6CFF - chain A; structure by X-ray diffraction, 2.40 A resolution.

Chain A:
Molecule: Stimulator of interferon genes protein
Source organism: Homo sapiens
Reference sequence: Q86WV6 (STING_HUMAN); residue numbers follow UniProt; this construct covers 139-379
Sequence (241 residues; numbered 139 to 379; the number before each row is that of its first residue):
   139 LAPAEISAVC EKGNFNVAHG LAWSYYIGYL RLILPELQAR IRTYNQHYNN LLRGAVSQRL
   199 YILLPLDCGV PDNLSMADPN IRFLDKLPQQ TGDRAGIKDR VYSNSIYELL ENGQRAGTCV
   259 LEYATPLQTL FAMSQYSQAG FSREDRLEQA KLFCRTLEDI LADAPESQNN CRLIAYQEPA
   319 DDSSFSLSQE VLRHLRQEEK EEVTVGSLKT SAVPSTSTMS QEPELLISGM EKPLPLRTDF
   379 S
Disordered / not traced: 139-153, 185-192, 318-323, 336-379
Differences from the reference sequence: variant Arg232 (His in Q86WV6)
Ligand contacts: 2BA ((2R,3R,3aS,5R,7aR,9R,10R,10aS,12R,14aR)-2,9-bis(6-amino-9H-purin-9-yl)octahydro-2H,7H-difuro[3,2-d:3',2'-j][1,3,7,9,2,8 ]tetraoxadiphosphacyclododecine-3,5,10,12-tetrol 5,12-dioxide): Ser162, Tyr163, Gly166, Tyr167, Arg232, Ile235, Arg238, Val239, Tyr240, Thr263, Pro264, Thr267
Swiss-Prot annotation at these positions:
  - region: Glu340 to Ser379 (C-terminal tail (CTT))
  - motif: Leu363 to Ser366 (pLxIS motif)
  - binding site (2',3'-cGAMP): Ser162, Tyr167, Arg238, Thr263
  - binding site (3',3'-c-di-GMP): Ser162, Tyr167, Arg238 to Ser241, Thr263
  - binding site (2',3'-cUAMP): Tyr167, Arg238, Thr263
  - modified residue: Thr229 (Phosphothreonine), Ser241 (Phosphoserine), Thr354 (Phosphothreonine), Ser355 (Phosphoserine), Thr356 (Phosphothreonine), Ser358 (Phosphoserine), Ser366 (Phosphoserine)
  - cross-link (Glycyl lysine isopeptide (Lys-Gly)): Lys150 (interchain with G-Cter in ubiquitin), Lys236 (interchain with G-Cter in ubiquitin), Lys338 (interchain with G-Cter in SUMO)
  - natural variant: Val147 (V147L: In SAVI), Asn154 (N154S: In SAVI), Val155 (V155M: In SAVI), Arg232 (H232R: Activated by both 2'-3' linked cGAMP and 3'-3' linked cGAMP; this construct carries the variant), Arg284 (R284S: Found in a 9-month-old patient who died following a fever and severe neck abscess without indication of any severe bacterial infection)
  - mutagenesis: Lys150 (K150R: Abolishes ubiquitination, homodimerization and subsequent production of IFN-beta), Phe153 (F153A: Partially constitutively active mutant that promotes the production of type I interferon in absence of cGAMP ligand), Gly158 (G158A: Constitutively active mutant that promotes the production of type I interferon in absence of cGAMP ligand; G158E: Abolished homodimerization and activation ...), Ser162 (S162A: Slight decrease in c-di-GMP-binding. Renders the enzyme sensitive to 5,6-dimethylxanthenone 4-acetic acid (DMXAA) drug, leading to activation of the STING1 pathway ...), Gly166 (G166S: Slight decrease in c-di-GMP-binding), Arg178 to Arg180 (Abolishes the endoplasmic reticulum location), Gly230 (G230I: Renders the enzyme sensitive to 5,6-dimethylxanthenone 4-acetic acid (DMXAA) drug, leading to activation of the STING1 pathway), Lys236 (K236R: Loss of deubiquitination by USP44), Arg238 to Tyr240 (Strong decrease in cGAMP-binding without affecting interaction with TBK1. Abolished ability to induce autophagy), Arg238 (R238A: Abolished cGAMP-binding. Abolished ability to induce autophagy), Tyr240 (Y240A: Abolished cGAMP-binding; Y240S: Strong decrease in c-di-GMP-binding), Asn242 (N242A: Strong decrease in c-di-GMP and cGAMP-binding), 27 further mutagenesis entries in UniProt
From the paper describing this entry:
  - contacts within the chain: Arg281-Asp301 (salt bridge)
  - mutagenesis - D301A: unchanged signaling
  - disease-associated variants - R284S: abolished binding to CTT
  - disease-associated variants - N154S, V155M, C206Y, R281Q: increased signaling (citing earlier work)
  - mutagenesis - C148A: decreased binding to cGAMP
  - mutagenesis - V147L/C148A, C148A: abolished signaling in response to cGAMP
  - disease-associated variants - V147L: increased signaling

In short:
Chain A binds compound 2BA. UniProt lists 4 residues binding 2',3'-cGAMP, 7 residues binding 3',3'-c-di-GMP, 3
residues binding 2',3'-cUAMP and 46 mutagenesis sites. The paper reports that N154S, V155M and C206Y, among
others, increase signaling; contacts within the chain involving Arg281 and Asp301; 9 substitutions were tested
in all.
Chain A is Stimulator of interferon genes protein (Homo sapiens); the structure, Stimulator of Interferon
Genes Human, was determined by X-ray diffraction, deposited together with 6CY7 and 6DNK.
